PDB entry 9HIV | electron microscopy, 3.46 A resolution | chains A and F of the 3 polymer chains in the assembly

Chain A:
Name: Outer membrane protein
From: Bacteroides thetaiotaomicron VPI-5482
UniProt: Q8A1E1 (Q8A1E1_BACTN); the construct has insertions or renumbered stretches relative to UniProt, so the offset changes along the chain: -6 to 21 = UniProt 1-28; 29-885 = UniProt 29-885
Chain sequence (892 residues; each row starts with the number of its first residue; numbers below 1 keep their minus sign (Met-6 is residue -6)):
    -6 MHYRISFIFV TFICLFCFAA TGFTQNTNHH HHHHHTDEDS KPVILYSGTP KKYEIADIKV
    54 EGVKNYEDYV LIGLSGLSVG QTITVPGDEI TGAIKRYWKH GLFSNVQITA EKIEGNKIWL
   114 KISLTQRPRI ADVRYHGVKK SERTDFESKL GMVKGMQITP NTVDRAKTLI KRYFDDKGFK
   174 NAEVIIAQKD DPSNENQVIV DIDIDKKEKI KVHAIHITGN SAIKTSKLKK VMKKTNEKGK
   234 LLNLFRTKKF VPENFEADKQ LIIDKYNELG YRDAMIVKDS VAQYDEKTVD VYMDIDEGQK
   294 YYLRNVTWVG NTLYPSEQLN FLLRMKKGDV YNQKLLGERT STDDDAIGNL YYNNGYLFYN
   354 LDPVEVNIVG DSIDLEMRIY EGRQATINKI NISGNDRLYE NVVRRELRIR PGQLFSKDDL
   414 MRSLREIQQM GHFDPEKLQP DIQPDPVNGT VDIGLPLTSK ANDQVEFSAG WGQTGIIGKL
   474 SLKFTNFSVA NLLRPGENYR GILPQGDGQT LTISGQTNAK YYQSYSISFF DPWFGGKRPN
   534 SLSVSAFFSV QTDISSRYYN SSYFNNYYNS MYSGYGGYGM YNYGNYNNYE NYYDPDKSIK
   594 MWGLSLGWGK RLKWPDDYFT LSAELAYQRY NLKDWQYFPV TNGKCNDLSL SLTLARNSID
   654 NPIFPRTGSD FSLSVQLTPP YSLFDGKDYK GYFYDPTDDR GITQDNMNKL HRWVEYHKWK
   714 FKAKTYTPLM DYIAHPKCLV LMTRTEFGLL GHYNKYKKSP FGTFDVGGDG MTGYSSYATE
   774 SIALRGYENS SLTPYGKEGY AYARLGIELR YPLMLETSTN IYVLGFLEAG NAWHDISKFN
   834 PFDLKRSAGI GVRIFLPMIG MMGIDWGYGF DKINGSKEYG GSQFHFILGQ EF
Disordered / not traced: -6 to 290, 458-472, 546-589, 682-696, 885
Construct notes: insertion (22-28)

Chain F:
Name: Outer membrane protein
From: Bacteroides thetaiotaomicron VPI-5482
UniProt: Q89ZL0 (Q89ZL0_BACTN); residues 1-431 here = UniProt positions 1-431
Chain sequence (431 residues; each row starts with the number of its first residue):
     1 MVGFKHTIWA LLLMMVTGTA IAQNNTNSPY TRYGYGDLSD QSFGNSKAMG GIAFGLRDGA
    61 QINPTNPASY TAIDSLTFLF EGGVSLQNMN ISGGGLKLNA KNASFDYLAM QFRLAPWMAM
   121 SVGLLPYSNV GYTVSDSQTT DNGLAYSRSF TGDGGLHQMY VGAGVKVLKN LSVGVNASYF
   181 WGDITRTRGM FYPGTSSYDS YQRKMVTSIS DYKLDFGAQY TQALNKKSSL TIGAVYSPKH
   241 KLNNDYTSIV IMGASSSSYG TEYKDVLDAT FELPNTFGVG FTYNYDKRLT VGADYSLQQW
   301 SKTNFGVVTS DENVRQDFNE TFTYCDRTKI SVGAEYIPNL IGRSYFAHIK YRLGAYYTTP
   361 YYKIDGKKAS REYGVTAGFG LPVPRSRSIL SISGQFVRVK GLETNMVNEN IFRVSIGLTF
   421 NERWFFKRRV E
Disordered / not traced: 1-22, 429-431

Interface between chain A and chain F:
Pairs across the interface (47; chain A residue first):
  Trp607(A) - Lys427(F)  hydrogen bond (backbone-side chain)
  Pro608(A) - Phe425(F)
  Pro608(A) - Lys427(F)
  Asp609(A) - Trp424(F)
  Asp609(A) - Phe426(F)
  Phe612(A) - Trp424(F)  hydrophobic
  Arg649(A) - Glu422(F)  salt bridge
  Arg649(A) - Arg423(F)
  Arg649(A) - Trp424(F)  hydrogen bond (side chain-backbone)
  Ser651(A) - Glu422(F)  hydrogen bond
  Gly661(A) - Phe420(F)
  Gly661(A) - Glu422(F)
  Ser662(A) - Phe420(F)
  Ser662(A) - Glu422(F)  hydrogen bond
  Phe664(A) - Phe78(F)  hydrophobic
  Phe664(A) - Trp424(F)  hydrophobic
  Thr718(A) - Phe80(F)
  Thr718(A) - Phe420(F)
  Tyr719(A) - Phe420(F)
  Thr720(A) - Val383(F)
  Pro721(A) - Val383(F)
  Asp724(A) - Pro384(F)
  Asp724(A) - Arg385(F)  salt bridge
  Ile726(A) - Arg385(F)
  Leu734(A) - Leu418(F)  hydrophobic
  Thr736(A) - Leu418(F)
  Phe740(A) - Leu108(F)  hydrophobic
  Leu798(A) - Phe105(F)  hydrophobic
  Phe832(A) - Trp181(F)  hydrogen bond (backbone-side chain)
  Asn833(A) - His157(F)  hydrogen bond
  Pro834(A) - Phe105(F)
  Pro834(A) - Leu124(F)  hydrophobic
  Pro834(A) - Trp181(F)
  Phe835(A) - Asn24(F)  hydrogen bond (backbone-side chain)
  Phe835(A) - Asn25(F)
  Phe835(A) - Phe105(F)
  Phe835(A) - Leu124(F)  hydrophobic
  Phe835(A) - Leu125(F)
  Phe835(A) - Pro126(F)
  Phe835(A) - His157(F)
  Asp836(A) - Asn24(F)
  Asp836(A) - Asp153(F)
  Leu837(A) - Asn24(F)
  Arg839(A) - Gln23(F)
  Arg839(A) - Asn24(F)  hydrogen bond
  Arg839(A) - Asn102(F)  hydrogen bond
  Arg839(A) - Ala103(F)  hydrogen bond (side chain-backbone)
Also at the interface, not in a pair above, chain A (32 interface residues in all): Lys606, Asp610, Phe714, Leu722, Tyr725, Thr738
Also at the interface, not in a pair above, chain F (28 interface residues in all): Asp106, Met110

Summary:
Chain A and chain F form an interface of 32 and 28 residues respectively, with 10 hydrogen bonds and 2 salt
bridges. Polar pairs include Arg649(A)-Glu422(F), Asp724(A)-Arg385(F) and Trp607(A)-Lys427(F).
Chain A is Outer membrane protein and chain F is Outer membrane protein, both from Bacteroides
thetaiotaomicron VPI-5482; the structure, BamADG components of the Bacteroides thetaiotaomicron BAM machinery,
was determined by electron microscopy (same publication as 9HJM, 9HIS and 9HJ3).
